3J0P - chains 3 and B of the 18 polymer chains in the assembly; structure by electron microscopy, 10.60 A resolution (very low resolution: no residue pairs are listed; an interface is given only as per-side residue counts).

[Chain 3]
Molecule: 60S ribosomal RNA fragment
Organism: Oryctolagus cuniculus
Sequence (12 nucleotides; row label = number of the first residue in the row):
  2477 GCCAGUGAAAUA

[Chain B]
Name: Ribosomal protein L10a
Organism: Oryctolagus cuniculus
Chain sequence (213 residues; row label = number of the first residue in the row):
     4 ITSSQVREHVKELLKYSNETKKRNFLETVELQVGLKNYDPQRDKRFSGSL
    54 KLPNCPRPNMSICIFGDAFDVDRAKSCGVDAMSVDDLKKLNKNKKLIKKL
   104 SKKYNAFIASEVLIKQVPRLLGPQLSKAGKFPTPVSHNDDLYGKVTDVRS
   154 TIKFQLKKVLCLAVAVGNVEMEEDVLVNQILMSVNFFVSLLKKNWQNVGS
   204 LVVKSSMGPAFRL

[Chain 3 / chain B interface]
At this resolution (11 A) residue pairs are not listed: 11 residues of chain 3 and 34 of chain B lie at the interface.

[In short]
The interface between chain 3 and chain B involves 11 residues on one side and 34 on the other.
Here chain 3 is 60S ribosomal RNA fragment and chain B is Ribosomal protein L10a, both from Oryctolagus
cuniculus. Entry 3J0P (Core of mammalian 80S pre-ribosome in complex with tRNAs fitted to a 10.6A cryo-em map:
rotated ...) was determined by electron microscopy together with 3J0L and 3J0O from the same study.
